Entry 9FFP (electron microscopy, 3.50 A resolution); this record covers chains B and C of the 6 polymer chains in the assembly.

[Chain B (and C)]
Molecule: Gamma-aminobutyric acid receptor subunit beta-3
Organism: Homo sapiens
Notes: chain C of this document is another copy of the same molecule, construct and numbering; everything in this record applies to it too
UniProt: P28472 (GBRB3_HUMAN); residues 1-448 here correspond to UniProt positions 26-473 (UniProt number = residue number + 25)
Chain sequence (395 residues; numbered -53 to 448; 107 numbers in that range are skipped by the numbering (no residue carries them; nothing is unmodelled there); the number before each row is that of its first residue; numbers below 1 keep their minus sign (Met-53 is residue -53)):
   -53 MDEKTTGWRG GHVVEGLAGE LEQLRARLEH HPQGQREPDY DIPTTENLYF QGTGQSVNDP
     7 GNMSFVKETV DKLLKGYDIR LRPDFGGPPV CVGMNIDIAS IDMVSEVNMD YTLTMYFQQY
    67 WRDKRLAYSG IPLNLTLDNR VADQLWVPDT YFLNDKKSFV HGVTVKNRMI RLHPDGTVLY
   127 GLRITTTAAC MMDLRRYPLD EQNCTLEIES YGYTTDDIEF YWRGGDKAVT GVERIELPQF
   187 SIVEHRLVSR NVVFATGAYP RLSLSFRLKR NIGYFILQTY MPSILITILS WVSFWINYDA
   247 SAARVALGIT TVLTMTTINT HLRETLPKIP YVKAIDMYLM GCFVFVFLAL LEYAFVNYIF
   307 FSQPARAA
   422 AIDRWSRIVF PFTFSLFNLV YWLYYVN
Unresolved in the structure: -53 to 7, 448
Differences from the reference sequence: initiating methionine (-53); expression tag (-52 to 0); linker (308-314)
Cystine bridges: Cys136-Cys150
Covalently attached groups: N-acetylglucosamine (NAG) linked to Asn80; glycan linked to Asn149
Small-molecule neighbours: gamma-amino-butanoic acid (ABU): Tyr97, Glu155, Ser156, Tyr157, Phe200, Thr202, Tyr205
Curated features (UniProtKB/Swiss-Prot):
  - binding site (benzamidine): Asp95 to Tyr97, Glu155 to Tyr157, Phe200
  - binding site (4-aminobutanoate): Tyr97, Glu155, Tyr157, Thr202
  - binding site (histamine): Tyr97, Ser156, Tyr157, Thr202
  - glycosylation (N-linked (GlcNAc...) asparagine): Asn8, Asn80, Asn149

[Interface between chain B and chain C]
Pairs across the interface (63; chain B residue first):
  Met9(B) with Leu27(C); Arg28(C); Asp30(C); Phe31(C); Arg71(C)
  Val12(B) with Phe31(C), hydrophobic
  Lys13(B) with Gly22(C), hydrogen bond (side chain-backbone); Asp24(C)
  Val16(B) with Arg26(C)
  Asp17(B) with Arg26(C), salt bridge
  Asp48(B) with Lys102(C)
  Tyr62(B) with Tyr97(C), hydrogen bond; Leu99(C); Tyr157(C), hydrophobic
  Leu81(B) with Phe31(C), hydrophobic
  Thr82(B) with Gly158(C); Tyr159(C)
  Leu83(B) with Arg26(C)
  Asp84(B) with Ile25(C); Arg26(C), hydrogen bond (backbone-backbone); Tyr159(C)
  Arg86(B) with Ile25(C); Asp89(C), hydrogen bond (side chain-backbone); Leu91(C), hydrogen bond (side chain-backbone)
  Val87(B) with Arg26(C)
  Phe105(B) with Lys102(C); Lys103(C)
  His107(B) with Asp101(C), salt bridge; Lys102(C)
  Val109(B) with Thr96(C); Tyr97(C); Phe98(C), hydrophobic; Ser104(C); Phe105(C)
  Thr110(B) with Thr96(C), hydrogen bond (side chain-backbone); Leu128(C)
  Val111(B) with Asp95(C)
  Asn113(B) with Tyr97(C); Tyr157(C)
  Arg114(B) with Tyr157(C)
  Met115(B) with Tyr157(C), hydrophobic
  Arg117(B) with Gly158(C), hydrogen bond (side chain-backbone); Thr160(C); Thr202(C); Tyr205(C)
  Gly127(B) with Tyr157(C)
  Leu128(B) with Tyr157(C), hydrogen bond (backbone-side chain)
  Arg129(B) with Tyr97(C); Phe98(C), hydrogen bond (side chain-backbone); Leu99(C), hydrogen bond (side chain-backbone); Asp101(C), salt bridge; Tyr157(C), hydrogen bond (backbone-side chain)
  Glu182(B) with Met137(C)
  Pro184(B) with Lys274(C); Pro276(C)
  Gln185(B) with Lys274(C), hydrogen bond
  Gly219(B) with Pro276(C)
  Tyr220(B) with Arg269(C); Ile275(C); Pro276(C), hydrogen bond (backbone-backbone); Tyr277(C)
  Phe221(B) with Lys274(C)
  Gln224(B) with Arg269(C)
Other interface residues (no listed pair), chain B (39 interface residues in all): Leu20, Asp43, Gln64, Tyr66, Gln90, Tyr143, Asn217
Other interface residues (no listed pair), chain C (46 interface residues in all): Tyr23, Phe63, Ala88, Trp92, Val93, Pro94, Val106, Ile130, Asp163, Phe200, Val278, Asp282

[Summary]
39 residues of chain B and 46 residues of chain C are in contact; the contacts include 13 hydrogen bonds and 3
salt bridges. Among the polar pairs are Asp17(B)-Arg26(C), His107(B)-Asp101(C) and Arg129(B)-Asp101(C).
Ligands of chain B: gamma-amino-butanoic acid. N-acetylglucosamine is covalently linked to Asn80(B).
Chain B and chain C are both Gamma-aminobutyric acid receptor subunit beta-3 (Homo sapiens); the structure,
Cryo-EM structure of the alpha1beta3 GABA(A) receptor in complex with GABA and Mb25 in the short-lived ...,
was determined by electron microscopy.
